5ANB - chains C and N of the 12 polymer chains in the assembly; structure by electron microscopy, 4.10 A resolution (low resolution: residue-level contacts below are approximate; hydrogen-bond / salt-bridge calls are withheld).

== Chain C ==
Protein: 60S acidic ribosomal protein P0
Source organism: Dictyostelium discoideum
Reference sequence: P22685 (RLA0_DICDI); numbering as in UniProt (aligned over 1-205)
Chain sequence (205 residues; numbered 1 to 205; the number before each row is that of its first residue):
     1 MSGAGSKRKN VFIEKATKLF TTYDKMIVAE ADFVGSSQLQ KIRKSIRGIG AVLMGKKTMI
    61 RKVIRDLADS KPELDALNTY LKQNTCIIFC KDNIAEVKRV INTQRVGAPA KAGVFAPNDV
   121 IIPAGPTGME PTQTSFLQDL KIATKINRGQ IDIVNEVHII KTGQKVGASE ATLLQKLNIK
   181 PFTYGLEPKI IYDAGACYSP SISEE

== Chain N ==
Molecule: 26S ribosomal RNA
Source organism: Dictyostelium discoideum
Sequence (3741 nucleotides; numbered 1 to 3741; the number before each row is that of its first residue):
     1 UCCGCCUCAC CUUUGUAAGA UUACCCGCUG AACUUAAGCA UAUCAGUAAG CGGAGGAAAA
    61 GAAACUAACU AGGAUUCCGU CAGUAACGGC GAGUGAAGAC GGAAUAGCCC AAGGUUCAAA
   121 CCUGGAUCUC UUCGAGGUUA GGUGAUGUGA CCUAUGGACU GAUGGAGCCC GCUGUUGUGA
   181 CUGCUAAUUC CGUUUGGAAU UUCGAGUCGU AGAAGGUGAU AACCCUGUUC GCAGUAUCAC
   241 AACAGUUGGA CUUUGCCAUU AGCUCCACGA GUAGGAAUGU CUGAAAUUGC AUUCUGAAUG
   301 GGUGAUAAGA UUCAUCCAAG GCUAAAUAUA UGUUAGGAGA UCGAUAGCAU ACAAGUACCG
   361 UGAGGGAAAG GUGAAAAGAA CUUUGAAAAA AGGUUUAAAA GUAUUUGACA CCGUUUAUGU
   421 GGAAGCGUUU ACUUGGACCC CGAUUAAUGA CGUCGGUUUA GCUCUAAUUC UUAGGUGGCC
   481 AAAGUAGAGU GUUACGUGCU GAUCAAAAGG UAACGGACAU UUGAUUCAUU GGUUAUCGAC
   541 GAGGAAGGUA CUCUAAAUCG GCCAGUUACU AACGGGUGAG AUCUGAUGUU UAUAAAAUGG
   601 GGGAUGAGGC UUAUCGGCUU GCUGGUGGCU CGCUCUCAAU AAUGGAUAUU GGGUUUCAUC
   661 AAGAGUGCAA AAUGGUGGCA AUUCACUAUU AGUGGUUAUU AAUUUUGUUU GCGUGGCUUG
   721 GCCUUGUCUA CAGGUUAUCU UCGGAUGGCU UGUAGCUUUG UUGAACGCGU GGGCUUAAUG
   781 UUGUGAUUCU AGUAGCGUUA CCAUAUCGUU AGAGUGGGUU CAAUAAAUGU CCCGUCUUGA
   841 AACACGGAUC AAGGAGGCCG UUUUGUGUGC GAGUGUAAGA GUAAUUAAAA CUCUGACGCG
   901 UAUUGAAAGA AAGAAUACUC CAAAAGAUCG UAACUACGGU UACCUUCUGU AAGGAGUGCC
   961 CGAAUCAUGA GAACUCUGUU UCGAAAGGAU UUGCGGUUGA GCACCUAGAA UGGGACCCGA
  1021 AAGGUUGUGA ACUAUGCCUG AGGAAGGCGA AGUCAGGGGA AACUCUGAUG GAGGCUUGUC
  1081 GCAAUGCUGA CGUGCAAAUC GCUUGUCUAA CUUGGGUAUA GGGGCGAAAG ACUAAUCGAA
  1141 CAACCUAGUA GCUGGUUCCU UCCGAAGUUU CCCUCAGGAU AGCUGGAGCA GUAUUCUAGU
  1201 UCCAUCUUGU AAAGACAAUG AUUAGCAGUU UCGGGGGCGU AAUGCUCUCA GCUGAUUCUC
  1261 AAACUCUGAA CGGGUGGGUA UCAUUUUAAU UCACUUAAUU GGAUUUUAAA AUUAAAUUGC
  1321 ACAUGUGCAA UGAAAAAUAG GAGCUCUUAG UGGGCCAUUU UUGGUAAGCA GAACUGGCGA
  1381 UGUGGGUUGA ACCAAAUAUU GGGAUAAGAC GUCUAACAUU CACUAAUAGA UACCACAAAA
  1441 GGUGUUAGUU CAUUAAGACA GCAGGACGGU GGCCAUGGAA GUCGGUAUCC GCUAAGGAGU
  1501 GUGUAACAAC UCACCUGCCA AAUGGACUAG CCCUGAAAAU GGAUGACGCU AGCAGUGGAU
  1561 GGUCGAUGCC CAAUCGUUAA AAGAAGUGAU AAUACUUUUA ACGUGUAGGA AGGCGUGAAG
  1621 GUAACGUAGA AGCUUGAAUG UGAAUUCGAG UGGAGUUGUC UUUAGUGCAG AUCUUGAUGG
  1681 UAGUAGCAAA UAUUCAAAAG AAUUUACUUU GAAGGCCGAA GUGGGGAAGG GUUCCAUAAC
  1741 AAUGGAAUUC ACUUAUGGGU GAGUCGAUCC UAAGGUUUGG GUUAACUCUC UCUAAUAAGG
  1801 UUACUAGGUC AUUGGAUCGA AAGUGAAGGU GGCUUUAACA CUAGUGACUU UAUAGGCCGA
  1861 AAGGGAAGCG GGUUAAAAUU CCUGCACCAU CGAAUGGGAU AUUAGGGUAA CCGAUCGUAA
  1921 UCCGGGACAU CAAUUGGCGG UCGAGGAAGA GUUAUCUUUU CUUGUUAACA UUGUCUUGGG
  1981 GUCCUCCGAA UCAGGUCAAC UGGAGACGAG GAUUCAUCGC ACAAUGGAAG AGCACAGUCC
  2041 UUUGGAUUGG GUCUCGCAUC CGCUAAAUGG UCCUUGAAAA CCGGAUUAUG GUAUUUAAUC
  2101 CUAUUUGGUG UUCGUACCAA UAACCACAUC AGGUCUCCAA GGUGAAUAGC CUCUGGUCAA
  2161 AUGUAUUAAU GUAGAUAAGG GAAGUCGGCA AAACCGAUCU GUAACUUCGG GAUAAGGAUU
  2221 GGCUCUAAAG GCUGGUGGAG UGGACAUAUU GGAGUUUGCU AUUUGUUUUU UACUUUUAGG
  2281 AUGGGCAACU GUUUUGAAGG UUUAAGAUGG GUGGUAAUUC UUUCCAAUGU GAGGGCUUGC
  2341 UCGUUCUGCU UUACGAUUAA CAGCUAAUUU AGAACUGUGA CGAUCACCGG GAAUCCAACU
  2401 GUUUAAUUAA AACAAAGCAU UGCGAUAAGC UUAAAAGCUU UUGACGCAAU GUGAUUUCUG
  2461 CCCAGUGCUC UGAAUGUCAA AGUGAAGAGA UUCAACCUAG CACGGGUAAA CGGCGGGAGU
  2521 AACUAUGACU CUCUUAAGGU AGCCAAAUGC CUCGUCAUCU AAUUAGUGAC GCGCAUGAAU
  2581 GGAUCAAUGA GAUUCCCACU GUCCCUAACU ACUAUACAGC GAAACCACUG CAAGGGGAAC
  2641 GGGCCUUGCA AAAACAGCGG GGAAAGAAGA CCCUGUUGAG CUUGACUCUA GUCUGAUAUU
  2701 GCAUAGUGAC CUAAAAGGUG UAGAAUAGGU GGGAGGGGCA ACCCGACGGU GAAAUACCAC
  2761 CCCUUUUGGC GUUACUUUGC UAACUUGGAA UAACAGUACC UCAUAAUUCA UUUUAUGAUG
  2821 GUUUUGGUGA AUAAGCGGAU CAACCACGGG UGAAAUCUGU GCAAAUUGGG CAACUGAUUU
  2881 GUAUAGCAAA GUAGUCCCUC UGGUCCCGUA UUAUGUCGAC CAAGAACAGU UUCAGGUGGG
  2941 GAGUUUGGCU GGGGCGGCAC AUUUGUUAAA AGAUAACGCA AGUGUCCAAA GGCAGGCUCA
  3001 GUGAGAACAG AAAUCUCACG UAGAGUAAAA GGGCAAAAGC CUGCUUGAUU CUGAUUUUCA
  3061 GUACUAAUCG GAACUGGGAA ACCAGGGCCU AUCGAUCCUU UAUGUGCUUA AAUCUUAACC
  3121 CUAGAGGUGU CAGAAAAGUU ACCACAGGGA UAACUGGCUU GUGGCAGCCA AGCGCUCAUA
  3181 GCGACGCUGC UUUUUGAUCC UUCGAUGUCG GCUCUUCUUA UCAUUGUGAA GCAGAAUUCA
  3241 CAAAGUGUUG GAUUGUUCAC CCACUAACAA GGAACGUGAG CUGGGUUUAG ACCGUCGUGA
  3301 GACAGGUUAG UUUUACCCUA CUGUUGUCAA UUGUUUGCGU AAUAGUAGCA UGAUUUAGUA
  3361 CGAGAGGAAC UGUCAUGCCG GAUCACUGGU CUGUAGGUUU AUUUGACAAA AUAGUGACCU
  3421 GCCGCUACCA UCCGUUGGAU AAUGGCUGAA CGCCUCUAAG UCAGAAUCCA UUCUAGAAAC
  3481 GCAAACCAAA UGCUUUAGAG UGUGAAUGUU GUAGGUAACA UUAGGUUGUU GGUGGGGGAC
  3541 CACUUUCAAC UUUAAACCAU AUGAUUAAUC GCUGUUACAC UGCAGUUUCC UUCCGGUUAU
  3601 UGUGGUGGGU GGCUAAAUUC UAAUUUAUAU CCUCGUUCCG CUCAACUCUU CGAUUGUAGA
  3661 CGACUAUCAA AUGAACUAGG UGCUGUAAGC UUCCGAGUAG CGUUCAGUUA CGAGGGGUUG
  3721 AGGCUUUUCC AUUAGUUCUU U
Unresolved in the structure: 1-1220, 1271-1355, 1603-2391, 2701-2924, 3481-3741
Construct notes: conflict C3119 (G in FR733594.)

== Interface between chain C and chain N ==
Contacting residue pairs - 80 pairs, chain C then chain N:
  Met1(C) with C1459(N); A1460(N); U1523(N); G1524(N)
  Ser2(C) with U1453(N); C1459(N); U1523(N); G1524(N)
  Gly3(C) with U1453(N); U1454(N); A1458(N); C1459(N)
  Ala4(C) with A1458(N); C1459(N)
  Gly5(C) with C1459(N); C1515(N); U1516(N)
  Ser6(C) with C1459(N); C1514(N); C1515(N)
  Lys7(C) with C1514(N); C1515(N)
  Arg8(C) with A1452(N); U1453(N)
  Lys9(C) with U1454(N); A1455(N); A1456(N); G1457(N)
  Phe12(C) with A1494(N); C1515(N); U1516(N)
  Ile13(C) with A1456(N)
  Lys15(C) with A1495(N)
  Asp32(C) with G1464(N); G1465(N); A1494(N)
  Phe33(C) with G1464(N)
  Gly35(C) with G1465(N); A1466(N)
  Ser36(C) with G1465(N); A1466(N); C1467(N); A1495(N)
  Ser37(C) with A1466(N); C1467(N); G1468(N)
  Gln40(C) with C1467(N); G1468(N); G1491(N); C1492(N)
  Lys41(C) with G1468(N)
  Arg43(C) with U1493(N)
  Arg47(C) with C1492(N); U1493(N)
  Val52(C) with U1493(N); A1494(N)
  Leu53(C) with A1494(N)
  Met54(C) with A1494(N)
  Lys56(C) with A1494(N); U1516(N); G1517(N)
  Lys57(C) with A1456(N); G1457(N); A1458(N); U1516(N); G1517(N)
  Met59(C) with G1517(N); C1518(N)
  Ile60(C) with A1456(N); G1457(N)
  Arg61(C) with A1456(N)
  Leu81(C) with C1518(N)
  Lys82(C) with G1517(N); C1518(N)
  Gln83(C) with G1517(N); C1518(N)
  Asn84(C) with U1516(N); G1517(N)
  Lys111(C) with G1464(N); G1465(N)
Also at the interface, not in a pair above, chain C (39 interface residues in all): Val11, Lys18, Val34, Ala51, Gly55
Also at the interface, not in a pair above, chain N (28 interface residues in all): G1469, G1496

== Overview ==
The interface between chain C and chain N involves 39 residues on one side and 28 on the other.
Here chain C is 60S acidic ribosomal protein P0 and chain N is 26S ribosomal RNA, both from Dictyostelium
discoideum. Entry 5ANB (Mechanism of eIF6 release from the nascent 60S ribosomal subunit) was determined by
electron microscopy, deposited together with 6QKL, 5AN9 and 5ANC.
